6V8I - chains BK and BL of the 72 polymer chains in the assembly; structure by electron microscopy, 3.70 A resolution.

== Chain BK (and BL) ==
Molecule: Fiber Lower, gp62
Organism: Staphylococcus virus 80alpha
Notes: chain BL of this document is another copy of the same molecule, construct and numbering; everything in this record applies to it too
Reference sequence: A4ZFC8 (A4ZFC8_9CAUD); residue numbers follow UniProt; this construct covers 1-607
Chain sequence (607 residues; numbered 1 to 607; the number before each row is that of its first residue):
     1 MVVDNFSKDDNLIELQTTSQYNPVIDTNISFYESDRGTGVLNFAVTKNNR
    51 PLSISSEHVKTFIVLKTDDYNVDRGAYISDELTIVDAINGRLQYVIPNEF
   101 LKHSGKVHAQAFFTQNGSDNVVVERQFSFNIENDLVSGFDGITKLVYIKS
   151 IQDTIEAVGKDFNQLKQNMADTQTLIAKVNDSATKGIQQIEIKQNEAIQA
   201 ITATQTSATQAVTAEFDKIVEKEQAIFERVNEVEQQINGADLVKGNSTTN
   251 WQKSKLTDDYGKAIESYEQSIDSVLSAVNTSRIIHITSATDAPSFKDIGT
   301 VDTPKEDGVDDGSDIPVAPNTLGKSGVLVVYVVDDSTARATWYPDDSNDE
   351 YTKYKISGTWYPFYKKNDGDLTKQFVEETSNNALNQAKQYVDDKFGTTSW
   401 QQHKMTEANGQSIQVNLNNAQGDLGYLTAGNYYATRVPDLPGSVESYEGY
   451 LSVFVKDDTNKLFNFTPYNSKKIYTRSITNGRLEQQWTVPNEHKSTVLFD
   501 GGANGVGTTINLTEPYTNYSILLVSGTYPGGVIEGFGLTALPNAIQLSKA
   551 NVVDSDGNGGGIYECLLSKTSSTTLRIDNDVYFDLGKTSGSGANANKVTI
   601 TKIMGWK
Not modelled in the structure: 1-4, 194-607 (chain BL: 1-18, 200-607)

== Interface between chain BK and chain BL ==
Residue-residue contacts (27):
  Ser79(BK) - Ile151(BL)
  Phe112(BK) - Ile151(BL)
  Thr114(BK) - Gln152(BL)
  Asp119(BK) - Gln152(BL)
  Asp119(BK) - Glu156(BL)
  Val121(BK) - Gln152(BL)
  Ile148(BK) - Ile151(BL)  hydrophobic
  Ser150(BK) - Ile155(BL)
  Ile151(BK) - Ile155(BL)  hydrophobic
  Thr154(BK) - Phe162(BL)
  Val158(BK) - Phe162(BL)  hydrophobic
  Asp161(BK) - Met169(BL)
  Phe162(BK) - Met169(BL)
  Leu165(BK) - Met169(BL)
  Leu165(BK) - Thr172(BL)
  Leu165(BK) - Gln173(BL)
  Asn168(BK) - Ile176(BL)
  Met169(BK) - Ile176(BL)  hydrophobic
  Thr172(BK) - Ile176(BL)
  Leu175(BK) - Ala183(BL)  hydrophobic
  Val179(BK) - Ala183(BL)
  Val179(BK) - Ile187(BL)  hydrophobic
  Ser182(BK) - Ile187(BL)
  Ala183(BK) - Ile190(BL)  hydrophobic
  Gly186(BK) - Gln194(BL)
  Ile187(BK) - Gln194(BL)
  Ile190(BK) - Gln194(BL)
Interface residues without a listed pair, chain BK (27 interface residues in all): Val64, Tyr77, Gln189, Lys193
Interface residues without a listed pair, chain BL (18 interface residues in all): Lys166, Val179, Asn180, Ala197, Ile198

== In short ==
Chain BK and chain BL form an interface of 27 and 18 residues respectively.
Chain BK and chain BL are both Fiber Lower, gp62 (Staphylococcus virus 80alpha); the structure, Composite
atomic model of the Staphylococcus aureus phage 80alpha baseplate, was determined by electron microscopy.
